5LDF - chains A and M of the 24 polymer chains in the assembly; structure by electron microscopy, 6.20 A resolution (low resolution: residue-level contacts below are approximate; hydrogen-bond / salt-bridge calls are withheld).

Chain A:
Protein: Glutamine synthetase
Organism: Salmonella typhi
Notes: EC 6.3.1.2; engineered mutation(s): Deletion of residues 1-2
UniProtKB: P0A1P7 (GLNA_SALTI); residues 3-468 here correspond to UniProt positions 4-469 (UniProt number = residue number + 1)
Amino-acid sequence (466 residues; each row starts with the number of its first residue):
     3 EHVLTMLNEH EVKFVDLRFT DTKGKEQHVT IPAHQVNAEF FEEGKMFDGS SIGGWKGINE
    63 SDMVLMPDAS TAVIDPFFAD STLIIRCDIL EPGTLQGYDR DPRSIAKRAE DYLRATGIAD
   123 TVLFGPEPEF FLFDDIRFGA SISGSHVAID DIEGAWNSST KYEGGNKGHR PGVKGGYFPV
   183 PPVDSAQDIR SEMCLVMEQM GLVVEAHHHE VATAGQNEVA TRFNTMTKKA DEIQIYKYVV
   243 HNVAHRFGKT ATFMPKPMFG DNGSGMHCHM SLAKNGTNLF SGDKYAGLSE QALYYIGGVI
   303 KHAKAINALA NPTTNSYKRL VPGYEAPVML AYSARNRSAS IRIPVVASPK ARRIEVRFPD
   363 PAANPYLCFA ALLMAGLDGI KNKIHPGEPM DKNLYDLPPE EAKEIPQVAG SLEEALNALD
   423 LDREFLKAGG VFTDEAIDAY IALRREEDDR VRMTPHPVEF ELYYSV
Sequence notes: conflict Pro391 (Ala392 in P0A1P7)
Swiss-Prot annotation at these positions:
  - binding site (Mg(2+)): Glu129, Glu131, Glu212, Glu220, His269, Glu357
  - binding site (ATP): Glu207, His271 to Ser273, Arg339, Arg344, Lys352
  - binding site (L-glutamate): Asn264, Gly265, Arg321, Glu327, Arg339, Arg359
  - modified residue: Tyr397 (O-AMP-tyrosine)

Chain M:
Protein: Maltose-binding periplasmic protein
Organism: Escherichia coli O157:H7
UniProtKB: P0AEY0 (MALE_ECO57); residues 1-370 here correspond to UniProt positions 27-396 (UniProt number = residue number + 26)
Amino-acid sequence (370 residues; row label = number of the first residue in the row):
     1 KIEEGKLVIW INGDKGYNGL AEVGKKFEKD TGIKVTVEHP DKLEEKFPQV AATGDGPDII
    61 FWAHDRFGGY AQSGLLAEIT PDKAFQDKLY PFTWDAVRYN GKLIAYPIAV EALSLIYNKD
   121 LLPNPPKTWE EIPALDKELK AKGKSALMFN LQEPYFTWPL IAADGGYAFK YENGKYDIKD
   181 VGVDNAGAKA GLTFLVDLIK NKHMNADTDY SIAEAAFNKG ETAMTINGPW AWSNIDTSKV
   241 NYGVTVLPTF KGQPSKPFVG VLSAGINAAS PNKELAKEFL ENYLLTDEGL EAVNKDKPLG
   301 AVALKSYEEE LAKDPRIAAT MENAQKGEIM PNIPQMSAFW YAVRTAVINA ASGRQTVDEA
   361 LKDAQTRITK

Chain A / chain M interface:
Residue-residue contacts (23):
  Glu3(A) - Ala338(M)
  Glu3(A) - Phe339(M)
  Glu3(A) - Arg367(M)
  Glu3(A) - Ile368(M)
  Glu3(A) - Thr369(M)
  Glu3(A) - Lys370(M)
  His4(A) - Ile178(M)
  His4(A) - Lys179(M)
  His4(A) - Ile368(M)
  His4(A) - Thr369(M)
  His4(A) - Lys370(M)
  Val5(A) - Lys179(M)
  Val5(A) - Thr369(M)
  Val5(A) - Lys370(M)
  Leu6(A) - Lys370(M)
  Thr7(A) - Ile178(M)
  Thr7(A) - Gln335(M)
  Phe43(A) - Lys370(M)
  Glu44(A) - Lys370(M)
  Ala71(A) - Thr366(M)
  Ala71(A) - Thr369(M)
  Ala71(A) - Lys370(M)
  Ser72(A) - Thr369(M)
Other interface residues (no listed pair), chain A (12 interface residues in all): Met8, Ala40, Ala74

Overview:
The interface between chain A and chain M involves 12 residues on one side and 10 on the other. From UniProt:
6 Mg2+-binding residues, 7 ATP-binding residues and 6 L-glutamate-binding residues on chain A.
Here chain A is Glutamine synthetase (Salmonella typhi) and chain M is Maltose-binding periplasmic protein
(Escherichia coli O157:H7). Entry 5LDF (Maltose binding protein genetically fused to dodecameric glutamine
synthetase) was determined by electron microscopy.
